6W0R - chains A and B of the 3 polymer chains in the assembly; structure by X-ray diffraction, 2.35 A resolution.

# Chain A
Protein: N-glycosylase/DNA lyase
From: Homo sapiens
Notes: EC 3.2.2.-, 4.2.99.18
UniProt: O15527 (OGG1_HUMAN); numbering as in UniProt (aligned over 12-323)
Sequence (315 residues; numbered 9 to 323; the number before each row is that of its first residue):
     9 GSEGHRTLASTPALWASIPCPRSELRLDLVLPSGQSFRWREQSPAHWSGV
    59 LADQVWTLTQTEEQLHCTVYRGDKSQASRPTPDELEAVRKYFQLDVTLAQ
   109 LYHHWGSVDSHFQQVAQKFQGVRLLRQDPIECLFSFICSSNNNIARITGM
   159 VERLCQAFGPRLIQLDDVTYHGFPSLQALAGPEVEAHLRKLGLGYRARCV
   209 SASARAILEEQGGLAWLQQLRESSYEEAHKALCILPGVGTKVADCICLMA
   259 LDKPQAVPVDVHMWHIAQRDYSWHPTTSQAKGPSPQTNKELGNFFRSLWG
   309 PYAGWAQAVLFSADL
Not modelled in the structure: 80-82
Sequence notes: expression tag (9-11); engineered mutation Gln-122 (Glu in O15527), Cys-207 (Tyr in O15527)
Covalently attached groups: 2-(2-ethoxyethoxy)ethanethiol (S5Y) linked to Cys-207
Bound ions: Na+: Cys-241, Leu-243, Val-246 (shared with DC26(B) of chain B)
Residues lining bound ligands: 2-(2-ethoxyethoxy)ethanethiol (S5Y): Asn-149, Tyr-203, Arg-204, Arg-206, Gly-245
Curated features (UniProtKB/Swiss-Prot):
  - active site: Lys-249 (Schiff-base intermediate with DNA)
  - binding site (DNA): Asn-149, Arg-154, Arg-204, His-270, Gln-287
  - binding site (8-oxoguanine): Pro-266, Asp-268, Gln-315, Phe-319
  - natural variant: Gly-12 (G12E: Found in a kidney cancer sample), Arg-46 (R46Q: Found in a clear cell renal cell carcinoma sample), Ala-85 (A85S: Found in a lung cancer sample), Arg-131 (R131Q: Found in a lung cancer sample), Arg-154 (R154H: Found in a gastric cancer sample), Ser-232 (S232T: Found in a kidney cancer sample)
  - mutagenesis: Lys-249 (K249Q: Loss of activity), Asp-268 (D268E/Q: No effect on activity; D268N: Decreases activity about 65-fold)
From the paper describing this entry:
  - binding site for the 6-nt DNA strand (chain B): Asn-149, Gly-245, Lys-249, Val-250
  - conformationally variable residues (helix shift): Tyr-203, Gln-315, Phe-319
  - binding site for the 5-nt DNA strand: Asn-149, Arg-154, Arg-204
  - specificity-determining residues: Gly-42 (citing earlier work)
  - specificity-determining residues: Lys-249, His-270 (from molecular simulation)

# Chain B
Molecule: 6-nt DNA strand
Sequence (6 nucleotides; row label = number of the first residue in the row):
    21 CAGGTC
Covalently attached groups: 2-(2-ethoxyethoxy)ethanethiol (S5Y) linked to DG24
Bound ions: Na+: DC26 (shared with Cys-241(A), Leu-243(A), Val-246(A) of chain A)
Residues lining bound ligands: 2-(2-ethoxyethoxy)ethanethiol (S5Y): DG23, DT25, DC26

# Chain A / chain B interface
Pairs across the interface (15; chain A residue first):
  Ser-148(A) / DT25(B)  sugar contact
  Asn-149(A) / DG23(B)  base contact
  Leu-243(A) / DC26(B)  phosphate contact
  Pro-244(A) / DC26(B)  phosphate contact
  Gly-245(A) / DT25(B)  phosphate contact
  Gly-245(A) / DC26(B)  hydrogen bond to the phosphate
  Val-246(A) / DC26(B)  phosphate contact
  Gly-247(A) / DT25(B)  hydrogen bond to the phosphate
  Thr-248(A) / DT25(B)  phosphate contact
  Lys-249(A) / DG24(B)  phosphate contact
  Lys-249(A) / DT25(B)  hydrogen bond to the phosphate
  Val-250(A) / DT25(B)  hydrogen bond to the phosphate
  Asp-268(A) / DG24(B)  phosphate contact
  Val-269(A) / DG23(B)  sugar contact
  Val-269(A) / DG24(B)  hydrogen bond to the phosphate
Other interface residues (no listed pair), chain A (14 interface residues in all): Arg-206, His-273

# Summary
14 residues of chain A and 4 residues of chain B are in contact, with 5 hydrogen bonds. Polar pairs include
Gly-245(A)/DC26(B), Gly-247(A)/DT25(B) and Lys-249(A)/DT25(B). From the paper: a binding site for the 6-nt DNA
strand (chain B) at Asn-149(A), Gly-245(A) and Lys-249(A) among others; a binding site for the 5-nt DNA strand
at Asn-149(A), Arg-154(A) and Arg-204(A).
Here chain A is N-glycosylase/DNA lyase (Homo sapiens) and chain B is a 6-nt DNA strand. Entry 6W0R (Human
8-oxoguanine glycosylase interrogating fully intrahelical undamaged DNA) was determined by X-ray diffraction,
deposited together with 6W0M and 6W13.
